PDB entry 6CTT | X-ray diffraction, 2.00 A resolution | chains T and A of the 4 polymer chains in the assembly

== Chain T ==
Molecule: 16-nt DNA strand
Sequence (16 nucleotides; row label = number of the first residue in the row):
     1 CCGACGTCGC ATCAGC

== Chain A ==
Name: DNA polymerase beta
From: Homo sapiens
Notes: EC 2.7.7.7, 4.2.99.-
Reference sequence: P06746 (DPOLB_HUMAN); residues 1-335 here = UniProt positions 1-335
Amino-acid sequence (335 residues; row label = number of the first residue in the row):
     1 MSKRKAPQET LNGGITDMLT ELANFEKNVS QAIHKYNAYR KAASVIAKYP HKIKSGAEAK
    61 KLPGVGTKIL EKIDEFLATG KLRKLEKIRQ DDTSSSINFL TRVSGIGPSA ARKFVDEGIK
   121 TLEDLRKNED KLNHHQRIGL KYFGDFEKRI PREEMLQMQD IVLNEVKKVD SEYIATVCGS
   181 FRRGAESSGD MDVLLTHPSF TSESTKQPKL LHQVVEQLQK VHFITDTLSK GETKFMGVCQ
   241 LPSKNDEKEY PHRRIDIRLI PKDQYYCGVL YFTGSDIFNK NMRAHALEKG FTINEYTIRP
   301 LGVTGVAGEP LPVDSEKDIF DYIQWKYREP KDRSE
Disordered / not traced: 1-9
Differences from the reference sequence: conflict Leu70 (Ala in P06746)
Metal / ion sites: Na+ site 1: Lys60, Leu62, Val65 (shared with 1 residue of chain D); Na+ site 2: Thr101, Val103, Ile106 (shared with 1 residue of chain P); Na+ site 3: Asp190, Asp192, Asp256 (together with DJJ, FF7); Mg2+: Asp190, Asp192 (together with DJJ, FF7)
Small-molecule neighbours:
  - 2'-deoxycytidine-5'-monophosphate (DC): Ile174, Ala175, Thr176, Leu194, Thr196, Lys262, Tyr265, Tyr266
  - DJJ / FF7: Arg149, Gly179, Ser180, Arg183, Ser188, Gly189, Asp190, Asp192, Tyr271, Phe272, Thr273, Gly274, Ser275, Asp276, Asn279
UniProt features mapped onto this chain:
  - region: Arg183 to Asp192 (DNA-binding)
  - active site: Lys72 (Nucleophile)
  - binding site (K(+)): Lys60, Leu62, Val65, Thr101, Val103, Ile106
  - binding site (Na(+)): Lys60, Leu62, Val65, Thr101, Val103, Ile106
  - binding site (dATP): Arg149, Ser180, Arg183, Gly189, Asp190
  - binding site (dCTP): Arg149, Ser180, Arg183, Gly189, Asp190
  - binding site (dGTP): Arg149, Ser180, Arg183, Gly189, Asp190, Asp192
  - binding site (dTTP): Arg149, Ser180, Arg183, Gly189, Asp190
  - binding site (Mg(2+)): Asp190, Asp192, Asp256
  - modified residue: Lys72 (N6-acetyllysine), Arg83 (Omega-N-methylarginine), Arg152 (Omega-N-methylarginine)
  - cross-link (Glycyl lysine isopeptide (Lys-Gly)): Lys41 (interchain with G-Cter in ubiquitin), Lys61 (interchain with G-Cter in ubiquitin), Lys81 (interchain with G-Cter in ubiquitin)
What the authors report for this chain:
  - binding site for the ligand FF7: Arg149, Ser180, Arg183
  - contacts within the chain: Arg182-Glu316

== Chain T / chain A interface ==
Residue-residue contacts (29):
  DC5(T) with His34(A), stacking on the base; Leu287(A), phosphate contact
  DG6(T) with Asn279(A), base contact; Lys280(A), base contact; Arg283(A), hydrogen bond to the base; Ala284(A), sugar contact; Leu287(A), phosphate contact
  DT7(T) with Arg283(A), hydrogen bond to the sugar; Leu287(A), phosphate contact; Thr292(A), hydrogen bond to the phosphate; Ile293(A), sugar contact; Asn294(A), phosphate contact
  DC8(T) with Asn294(A), hydrogen bond to the phosphate; Glu295(A), sugar contact; Tyr296(A), phosphate contact; Arg299(A), salt bridge to the phosphate
  DG9(T) with Thr233(A), hydrogen bond to the phosphate; Lys234(A), sugar contact; Arg258(A), sugar contact; Tyr296(A), hydrogen bond to the phosphate
  DC10(T) with Ser229(A), phosphate contact; Lys230(A), hydrogen bond to the phosphate; Gly231(A), phosphate contact; Glu232(A), hydrogen bond to the phosphate; Thr233(A), hydrogen bond to the phosphate; Lys234(A), hydrogen bond to the phosphate
  DA11(T) with Ser229(A), sugar contact; Lys230(A), hydrogen bond to the phosphate
  DT12(T) with Asn133(A), phosphate contact
Interface residues without a listed pair, chain A (22 interface residues in all): His134, Tyr271

== In short ==
8 residues of chain T face 22 of chain A across their interface, with 11 hydrogen bonds, 1 salt bridge and 1
aromatic stacking contact. Polar pairs include DG6(T)-Arg283(A), DT7(T)-Arg283(A) and DT7(T)-Thr292(A). From
the paper: a binding site for the ligand FF7 at Arg149(A), Ser180(A) and Arg183(A); contacts within the chain
involving Arg182(A) and Glu316(A).
Chain T is a 16-nt DNA strand and chain A is DNA polymerase beta (Homo sapiens); the structure, Ternary
complex crystal structure of DNA polymerase Beta with a dideoxy terminated primer with CHCL (R ..., was
determined by X-ray diffraction (same publication as 6BEL, 6BEM, 6CR3, 6CR4, 6CR5, 6CR6 and 20 further
entries).
